Entry 1QEX (X-ray diffraction, 2.30 A resolution); this record covers chains A and B.

[Chain A (and B)]
Protein: Protein (bacteriophage T4 gene product 9 (GP9))
From: Enterobacteria phage T4
Notes: chain B of this document is another copy of the same molecule, construct and numbering; everything in this record applies to it too
UniProt: P10927 (VG09_BPT4); residue numbers follow UniProt; this construct covers 1-288
Amino-acid sequence (288 residues; row label = number of the first residue in the row):
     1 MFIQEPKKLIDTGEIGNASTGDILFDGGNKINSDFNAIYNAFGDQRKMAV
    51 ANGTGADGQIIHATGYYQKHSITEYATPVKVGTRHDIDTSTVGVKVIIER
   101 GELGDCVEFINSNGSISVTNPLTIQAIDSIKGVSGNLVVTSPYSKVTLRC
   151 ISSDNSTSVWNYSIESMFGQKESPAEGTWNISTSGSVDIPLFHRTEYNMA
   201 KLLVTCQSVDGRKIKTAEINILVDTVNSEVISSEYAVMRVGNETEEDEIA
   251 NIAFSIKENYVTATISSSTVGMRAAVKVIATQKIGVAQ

[How chain A and chain B interact]
Contacting residue pairs (44; chain A residue first):
  Gln4(A) with Ile60(B); Ile61(B), hydrogen bond (side chain-backbone)
  Pro6(A) with Gly55(B); Ala56(B); Gly58(B); Gln59(B)
  Lys7(A) with Asn36(B); Tyr39(B); Met48(B), hydrogen bond; Asn52(B), hydrogen bond (side chain-backbone); Gly53(B); Thr54(B); Gln59(B), hydrogen bond (backbone-backbone)
  Leu9(A) with Asn32(B); Asn36(B); Asn52(B)
  Ile10(A) with Gly28(B); Ile31(B), hydrophobic; Asn32(B), hydrogen bond (backbone-side chain)
  Thr12(A) with Phe25(B); Asn29(B)
  Ile15(A) with Phe25(B), hydrophobic
  Gly21(A) with Ile15(B)
  Leu24(A) with Ile15(B), hydrophobic
  Phe25(A) with Thr12(B); Ile15(B), hydrophobic
  Asn29(A) with Thr12(B)
  Asn32(A) with Leu9(B); Ile10(B), hydrogen bond (side chain-backbone)
  Asn36(A) with Lys7(B), hydrogen bond; Leu9(B)
  Tyr39(A) with Lys7(B)
  Asn40(A) with Lys7(B)
  Met48(A) with Lys7(B)
  Asn52(A) with Lys7(B), hydrogen bond (backbone-side chain); Leu9(B)
  Gly53(A) with Lys7(B)
  Thr54(A) with Lys7(B)
  Gly55(A) with Pro6(B)
  Ala56(A) with Pro6(B)
  Gln59(A) with Pro6(B); Lys7(B), hydrogen bond (backbone-backbone)
  Ile60(A) with Gln4(B)
  Ile61(A) with Gln4(B), hydrogen bond (backbone-side chain)
Also at the interface, not in a pair above, chain A (30 interface residues in all): Glu5, Lys8, Gly28, Ile31, Phe35, Gly58
Also at the interface, not in a pair above, chain B (28 interface residues in all): Lys8, Gly21, Leu24, Phe35

[Summary]
Chain A and chain B form an interface of 30 and 28 residues respectively, with 10 hydrogen bonds. Among the
polar pairs are Gln4(A)-Ile61(B), Lys7(A)-Met48(B) and Lys7(A)-Asn52(B).
Chain A and chain B are both Protein (bacteriophage T4 gene product 9 (GP9)) (Enterobacteria phage T4); the
structure, Bacteriophage T4 gene product 9 (GP9), the trigger of tail contraction and the long tail fibers
..., was determined by X-ray diffraction together with 1S2E from the same study.
